PDB entry 9LIZ | electron microscopy, 3.10 A resolution | chains D and G of the 8 polymer chains in the assembly

[Chain D (and G)]
Molecule: Potassium voltage-gated channel subfamily KQT member 5
Organism: Homo sapiens
Notes: chain G of this document is another copy of the same molecule, construct and numbering; everything in this record applies to it too
UniProt: Q9NR82 (KCNQ5_HUMAN); numbering as in UniProt (aligned over 90-698)
Sequence (626 residues; numbered 89 to 714; the number before each row is that of its first residue):
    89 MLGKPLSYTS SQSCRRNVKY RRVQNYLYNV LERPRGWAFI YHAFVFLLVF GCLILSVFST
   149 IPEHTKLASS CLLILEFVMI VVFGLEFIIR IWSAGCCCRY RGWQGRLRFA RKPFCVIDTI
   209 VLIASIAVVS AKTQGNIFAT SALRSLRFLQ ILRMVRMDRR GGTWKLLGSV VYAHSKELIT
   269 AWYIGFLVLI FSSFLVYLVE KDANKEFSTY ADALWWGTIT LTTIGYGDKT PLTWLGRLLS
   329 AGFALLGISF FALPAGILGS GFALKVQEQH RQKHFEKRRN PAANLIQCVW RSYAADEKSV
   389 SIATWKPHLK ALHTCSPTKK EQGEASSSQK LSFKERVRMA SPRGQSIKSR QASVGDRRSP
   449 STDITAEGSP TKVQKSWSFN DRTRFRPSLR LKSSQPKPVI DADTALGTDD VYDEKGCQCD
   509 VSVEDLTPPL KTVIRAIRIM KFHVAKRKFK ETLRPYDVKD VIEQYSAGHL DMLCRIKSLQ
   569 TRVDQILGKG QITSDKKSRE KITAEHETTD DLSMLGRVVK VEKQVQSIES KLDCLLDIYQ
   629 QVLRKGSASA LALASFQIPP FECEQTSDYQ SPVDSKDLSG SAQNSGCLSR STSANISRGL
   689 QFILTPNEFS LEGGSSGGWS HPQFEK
Disordered / not traced: 89-102, 385-514, 577-714
Differences from the reference sequence: initiating methionine (89); expression tag (699-714)
Residues lining bound ligands:
  - PIO ([(2R)-2-octanoyloxy-3-[oxidanyl-[(1R,2R,3S,4R,5R,6S)-2,3,6-tris(oxidanyl)-4,5-diphosphonooxy-cyclohexyl]oxy-phosphoryl]oxy-propyl] octanoate), molecule 1: Trp252, Lys253, Leu255, Gly256, Ser257, Val259, Tyr260, Arg542, Pro543
  - PIO, molecule 2: His358, Lys361, His362
Swiss-Prot annotation at these positions:
  - region (Interaction with CALM): Ala370 to Trp378, Val521 to Met528
  - binding site (a 1,2-diacyl-sn-glycero-3-phospho-(1D-myo-inositol-4,5-bisphosphate)): Arg248, Lys264, Lys361
  - modified residue: Ser447 (Phosphoserine)
  - natural variant: Val145 (V145G: In MRD46), Trp191 (W191G: In a colorectal cancer sample), Arg244 (R244C: In a colorectal cancer sample), Leu341 (L341I: In MRD46), Pro369 (P369R: In MRD46), Ser429 (S429I: In MRD46)

[How chain D and chain G interact]
Contacting residue pairs - 90 pairs, chain D then chain G:
  Val145(D) - Ala299(G)  hydrophobic
  Val145(D) - Leu302(G)  hydrophobic
  Thr148(D) - Thr297(G)
  Thr148(D) - Tyr298(G)
  Ile149(D) - Ala299(G)  hydrophobic
  Pro150(D) - Thr297(G)
  Met242(D) - Phe274(G)  hydrophobic
  Gly250(D) - Lys264(G)
  Thr251(D) - Thr268(G)
  Thr251(D) - Tyr271(G)
  Trp252(D) - Tyr271(G)  hydrogen bond
  Trp252(D) - Ile272(G)  hydrophobic
  Trp252(D) - Leu275(G)  hydrophobic
  Leu254(D) - Lys264(G)
  Leu254(D) - Glu265(G)
  Leu254(D) - Thr268(G)
  Leu255(D) - Ile272(G)  hydrophobic
  Leu255(D) - Phe338(G)  hydrophobic
  Trp270(D) - Ser337(G)
  Ala299(D) - Trp322(G)
  Asp300(D) - Trp322(G)
  Asp300(D) - Arg325(G)  salt bridge
  Trp303(D) - Pro319(G)  hydrophobic
  Trp303(D) - Arg325(G)
  Trp303(D) - Ser328(G)
  Thr306(D) - Ala329(G)
  Thr310(D) - Thr311(G)
  Thr310(D) - Leu333(G)
  Thr310(D) - Ile336(G)
  Thr311(D) - Thr311(G)
  Ile312(D) - Thr308(G)
  Ile312(D) - Thr311(G)
  Ile312(D) - Ile312(G)
  Ile312(D) - Gly313(G)
  Ile312(D) - Ile336(G)  hydrophobic
  Gly313(D) - Gly313(G)
  Tyr314(D) - Trp304(G)  hydrogen bond
  Tyr314(D) - Thr308(G)  hydrogen bond
  Tyr314(D) - Gly313(G)
  Tyr314(D) - Tyr314(G)
  Tyr314(D) - Gly315(G)
  Tyr314(D) - Lys317(G)
  Tyr314(D) - Thr318(G)
  Asp316(D) - Thr318(G)
  Lys317(D) - Arg325(G)
  Phe339(D) - Leu333(G)  hydrophobic
  Ala343(D) - Ser337(G)
  Ala343(D) - Ala340(G)  hydrophobic
  Ala343(D) - Leu341(G)
  Leu346(D) - Leu341(G)  hydrophobic
  Gly347(D) - Ile345(G)
  Ser348(D) - Ser348(G)  hydrogen bond
  Phe350(D) - Glu265(G)
  Phe350(D) - Ile345(G)  hydrophobic
  Ala351(D) - His262(G)
  Ala351(D) - Ser348(G)
  Ala351(D) - Gly349(G)
  Ala351(D) - Leu352(G)
  Leu352(D) - Leu352(G)  hydrophobic
  Val354(D) - Ala261(G)
  Val354(D) - His262(G)
  Val354(D) - Glu265(G)
  Gln355(D) - Leu352(G)
  Gln355(D) - Glu356(G)  hydrogen bond
  His362(D) - Arg542(G)  hydrogen bond
  His362(D) - Lys547(G)
  Phe363(D) - Val546(G)  hydrophobic
  Phe363(D) - Ile550(G)  hydrophobic
  Arg367(D) - Lys547(G)
  Val549(D) - Ile550(G)  hydrophobic
  Gln552(D) - Ile550(G)
  Tyr553(D) - Tyr553(G)
  Gly556(D) - His557(G)
  Met560(D) - His557(G)
  Arg563(D) - Met560(G)
  Arg563(D) - Leu561(G)
  Arg563(D) - Ile564(G)
  Arg563(D) - Lys565(G)
  Arg563(D) - Gln568(G)  hydrogen bond (backbone-side chain)
  Ile564(D) - Ile564(G)  hydrophobic
  Ser566(D) - Gln568(G)
  Leu567(D) - Leu567(G)  hydrophobic
  Leu567(D) - Gln568(G)
  Leu567(D) - Val571(G)  hydrophobic
  Arg570(D) - Gln568(G)  hydrogen bond (side chain-backbone)
  Arg570(D) - Val571(G)
  Arg570(D) - Asp572(G)
  Arg570(D) - Leu575(G)
  Ile574(D) - Val571(G)  hydrophobic
  Ile574(D) - Leu575(G)  hydrophobic
Other interface residues (no listed pair), chain D (53 interface residues in all): Phe138, Ile239, Asp246, Pro342, Arg359, Asp559, Val571
Other interface residues (no listed pair), chain G (57 interface residues in all): Ala332, Gly344, Arg359, Asp545

[Overview]
The interface between chain D and chain G involves 53 residues on one side and 57 on the other; the contacts
include 8 hydrogen bonds and 1 salt bridge. Among the polar pairs are Asp300(D)-Arg325(G), Trp252(D)-Tyr271(G)
and Tyr314(D)-Trp304(G). Ligands of chain D: compound PIO.
Both chains are Potassium voltage-gated channel subfamily KQT member 5 (Homo sapiens). Entry 9LIZ (Human
KCNQ5-CaM in complex with PIP2) was determined by electron microscopy (same publication as 9J38, 9LJ1 and
9LJ5).
